6J2D - chains A and B of the 3 polymer chains in the assembly; structure by X-ray diffraction, 2.31 A resolution.

[Chain A]
Protein: Ptal-N*01:01
From: Pteropus alecto
Reference sequence: A0A125R585 (A0A125R585_PTEAL); residues 1-277 here correspond to UniProt positions 25-301 (UniProt number = residue number + 24)
Amino-acid sequence (277 residues; row label = number of the first residue in the row):
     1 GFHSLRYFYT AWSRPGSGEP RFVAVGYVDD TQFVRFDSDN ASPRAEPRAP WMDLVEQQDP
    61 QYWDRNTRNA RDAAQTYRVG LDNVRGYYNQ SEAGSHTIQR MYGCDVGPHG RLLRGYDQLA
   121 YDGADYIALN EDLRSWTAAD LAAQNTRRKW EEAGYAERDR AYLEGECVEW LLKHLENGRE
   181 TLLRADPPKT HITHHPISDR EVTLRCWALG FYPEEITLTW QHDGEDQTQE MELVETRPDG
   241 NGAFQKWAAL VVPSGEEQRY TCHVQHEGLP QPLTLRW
Not modelled in the structure: 1
Disulfides: Cys-104/Cys-167, Cys-206/Cys-262
Reported in the primary citation:
  - contacts within the chain: Asp-59/Arg-65 (hydrogen bond)
  - mutagenesis - M52DEL/D53DEL/L54DEL: decreased binding to HeV1
  - conformationally variable residues: Arg-65

[Chain B]
Protein: beta-2 microglobulin
From: Pteropus alecto
Reference sequence: L5K3Y9 (L5K3Y9_PTEAL); residues 4-95 here correspond to UniProt positions 187-278 (UniProt number = residue number + 183)
Amino-acid sequence (98 residues; numbered 1 to 98; the number before each row is that of its first residue):
     1 EPRTPKIQVY SRHPAENGKP NYLNCYVYGF HPPQIEIDLL KNGQKMKTEQ SDLSFSKDWS
    61 FYLLVHTDFT PSTVDEYSCR VNHSSLAAPH MVKWDRNN
Disulfides: Cys-25/Cys-79
Sequence notes: expression tag (1-3, 96-98)

[Chain A / chain B interface]
Residue-residue contacts (59):
  Phe-8(A) with Ser-54(B); Phe-55(B)
  Tyr-9(A) with Phe-55(B)
  Thr-10(A) with Phe-55(B); Phe-61(B)
  Trp-12(A) with Pro-33(B), hydrophobic; Gln-34(B); Leu-53(B), hydrophobic
  Val-23(A) with Leu-53(B)
  Val-25(A) with Asp-52(B); Leu-53(B); Ser-54(B)
  Tyr-27(A) with Ser-54(B); Tyr-62(B), hydrogen bond
  Gln-32(A) with Asp-52(B), hydrogen bond
  Arg-35(A) with Asp-52(B), salt bridge
  Arg-48(A) with Asp-52(B), salt bridge
  Ser-95(A) with Gln-34(B), hydrogen bond
  Thr-97(A) with Pro-33(B)
  Gln-99(A) with His-31(B), hydrogen bond; Phe-55(B); Trp-59(B), hydrogen bond (side chain-backbone); Phe-61(B)
  Arg-100(A) with Phe-55(B)
  Gln-118(A) with Trp-59(B)
  Leu-119(A) with Trp-59(B)
  Ala-120(A) with Trp-59(B), hydrophobic
  Asp-122(A) with His-31(B)
  Gly-123(A) with Arg-3(B), hydrogen bond (backbone-side chain); His-31(B), hydrogen bond (backbone-side chain); Trp-59(B)
  Asp-125(A) with Trp-59(B), hydrogen bond
  His-195(A) with Asn-97(B), hydrogen bond
  Arg-205(A) with Asn-97(B), hydrogen bond (side chain-backbone); Asn-98(B), hydrogen bond (side chain-backbone)
  Trp-207(A) with Asn-97(B); Asn-98(B)
  Leu-209(A) with Pro-14(B), hydrophobic
  Val-234(A) with Gln-8(B)
  Glu-235(A) with Lys-6(B), salt bridge; Gln-8(B), hydrogen bond (backbone-side chain); Tyr-28(B), hydrogen bond
  Thr-236(A) with Tyr-26(B)
  Arg-237(A) with Gln-8(B), hydrogen bond; Tyr-10(B); Tyr-26(B); Asn-98(B), hydrogen bond
  Pro-238(A) with Tyr-10(B), hydrogen bond (backbone-side chain); Tyr-26(B); Leu-64(B), hydrophobic
  Asp-239(A) with Arg-12(B); Asn-24(B), hydrogen bond (backbone-side chain)
  Gly-240(A) with Arg-12(B), hydrogen bond (backbone-side chain); Leu-64(B)
  Asn-241(A) with Arg-12(B)
  Gln-245(A) with Tyr-10(B); Ser-11(B); Arg-12(B), hydrogen bond (side chain-backbone)
  Trp-247(A) with Asn-98(B)
Other interface residues (no listed pair), chain A (37 interface residues in all): Ser-13, Met-101, Thr-193
Other interface residues (no listed pair), chain B (25 interface residues in all): Val-9, Asp-58

[Summary]
37 residues of chain A face 25 of chain B across their interface, with 19 hydrogen bonds and 3 salt bridges.
Among the polar pairs are Arg-35(A)/Asp-52(B), Arg-48(A)/Asp-52(B) and Glu-235(A)/Lys-6(B). From the paper:
M52DEL/D53DEL/L54DEL of chain A reduce binding to HeV1; conformational variability at Arg-65(A).
Chain A is Ptal-N*01:01 and chain B is beta-2 microglobulin, both from Pteropus alecto; the structure, Crystal
structure of bat (Pteropus Alecto) MHC class I Ptal-N*01:01 in complex with Hendra virus-derived peptide ...,
was determined by X-ray diffraction (same publication as 6J2E, 6J2F, 6J2G, 6J2H, 6J2I, 6J2J and 6K7T).
